Entry 7AI5 (electron microscopy, 4.40 A resolution (low resolution: residue-level contacts below are approximate; hydrogen-bond / salt-bridge calls are withheld)); this record covers chains B and C of the 4 polymer chains in the assembly.

Chain B:
Protein: DNA mismatch repair protein MutS
Organism: Escherichia coli
Reference sequence: A0A037YGY1 (A0A037YGY1_ECOLX); residues 1-853 here = UniProt positions 1-853
Sequence (853 residues; row label = number of the first residue in the row):
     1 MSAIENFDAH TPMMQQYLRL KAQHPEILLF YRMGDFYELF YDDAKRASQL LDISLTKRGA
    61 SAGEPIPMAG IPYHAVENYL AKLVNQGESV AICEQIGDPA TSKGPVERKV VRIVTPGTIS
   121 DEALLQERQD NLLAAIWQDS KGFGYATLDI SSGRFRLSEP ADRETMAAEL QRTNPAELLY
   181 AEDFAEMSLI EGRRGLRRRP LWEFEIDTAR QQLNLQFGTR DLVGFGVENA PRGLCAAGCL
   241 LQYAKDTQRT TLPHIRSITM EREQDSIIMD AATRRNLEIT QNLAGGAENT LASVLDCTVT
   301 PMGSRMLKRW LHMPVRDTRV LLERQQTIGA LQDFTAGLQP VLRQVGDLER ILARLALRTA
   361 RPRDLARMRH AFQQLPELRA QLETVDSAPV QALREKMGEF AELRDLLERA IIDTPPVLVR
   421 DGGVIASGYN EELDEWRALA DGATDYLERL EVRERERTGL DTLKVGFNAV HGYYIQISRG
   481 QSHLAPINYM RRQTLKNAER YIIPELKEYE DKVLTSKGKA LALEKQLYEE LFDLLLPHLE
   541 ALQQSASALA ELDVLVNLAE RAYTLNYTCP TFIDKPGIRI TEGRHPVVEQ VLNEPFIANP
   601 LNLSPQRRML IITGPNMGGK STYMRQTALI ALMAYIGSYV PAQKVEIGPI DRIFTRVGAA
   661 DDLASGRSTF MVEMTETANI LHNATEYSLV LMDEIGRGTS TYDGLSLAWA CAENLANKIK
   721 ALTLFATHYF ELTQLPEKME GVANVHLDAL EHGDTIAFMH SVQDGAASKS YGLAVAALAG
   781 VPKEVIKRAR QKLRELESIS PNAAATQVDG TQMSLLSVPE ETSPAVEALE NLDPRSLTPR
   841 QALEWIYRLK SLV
Unresolved in the structure: 1, 659-669, 801-853
Differences from the reference sequence: engineered mutation Arg835 (Asp in A0A037YGY1)
Ligand contacts: ATP (adenosine-5'-triphosphate): Leu592, Glu594, Pro595, Phe596, Ile597, Pro615, Asn616, Met617, Gly618, Gly619, Lys620, Ser621, Thr622, Glu694, Phe758, His760

Chain C:
Molecule: 22-nt DNA strand
Sequence (22 nucleotides; each row starts with the number of its first residue):
    12 CTATAGGGCG AATTGGGTAC CG

Interface between chain B and chain C:
Residue-residue contacts - 20 pairs, chain B then chain C:
  Asp35(B) - DA16(C)
  Asp35(B) - DG17(C)
  Phe36(B) - DT15(C)
  Phe36(B) - DA16(C)
  Lys57(B) - DA14(C)
  Arg58(B) - DA14(C)
  Gly59(B) - DT13(C)
  Gly59(B) - DA14(C)
  Met68(B) - DA14(C)
  Met68(B) - DT15(C)
  Asn468(B) - DG18(C)
  Val470(B) - DG17(C)
  Val470(B) - DG18(C)
  His471(B) - DG18(C)
  Gln493(B) - DG18(C)
  Gln493(B) - DG19(C)
  Thr494(B) - DG19(C)
  Leu495(B) - DG19(C)
  Lys496(B) - DC20(C)
  Lys496(B) - DG21(C)

Overview:
13 residues of chain B face 9 of chain C across their interface. Ligands of chain B: ATP.
Here chain B is DNA mismatch repair protein MutS (Escherichia coli) and chain C is a 22-nt DNA strand. Entry
7AI5 (MutS in Scanning state) was determined by electron microscopy, deposited together with 7AI6, 7AI7, 7AIB
and 7AIC.
